Entry 5G32 (X-ray diffraction, 2.20 A resolution); this record covers chains A and F of the 6 polymer chains in the assembly.

[Chain A]
Molecule: RAD14
Source organism: Saccharomyces cerevisiae
Reference sequence: P28519 (RAD14_YEAST); residues 188-306 here = UniProt positions 188-306
Amino-acid sequence (131 residues; numbered 187 to 317; the number before each row is that of its first residue):
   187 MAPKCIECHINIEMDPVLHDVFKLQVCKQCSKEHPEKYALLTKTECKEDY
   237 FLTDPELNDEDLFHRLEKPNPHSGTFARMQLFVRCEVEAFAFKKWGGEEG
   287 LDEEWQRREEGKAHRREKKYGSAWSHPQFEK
Not modelled in the structure: 187, 302-317
Sequence notes: initiating methionine (187); expression tag (307-317)
UniProt features mapped onto this chain:
  - zinc finger: Cys191 to Cys216
  - binding site (Zn(2+)): Cys191, Cys194, Cys213, Cys216
  - mutagenesis: Val207 (V207M: In RAD14-2; loss of recognition of cyclobutane pyrimidine dimers), Cys216 (C216Y: In RAD14-2; loss of recognition of cyclobutane pyrimidine dimers)
Bound ions: Zn2+: Cys191, Cys194, Cys213, Cys216

[Chain F]
Molecule: 14-nt DNA strand
Source organism: Synthetic construct
Sequence (14 nucleotides; row label = number of the first residue in the row):
     1 GTGATGACGTAGAG

[Interface between chain A and chain F]
Residue-residue contacts (20; chain A residue first):
  Thr228(A) - DG1(F)  phosphate contact
  Thr228(A) - DT2(F)  phosphate contact
  Thr228(A) - DG3(F)  hydrogen bond to the phosphate
  Lys229(A) - DG3(F)  hydrogen bond to the phosphate
  Lys229(A) - DA4(F)  salt bridge to the phosphate
  Thr230(A) - DG1(F)  base contact
  Thr230(A) - DT2(F)  sugar contact
  Thr230(A) - DG3(F)  hydrogen bond to the phosphate
  Glu231(A) - DG1(F)  phosphate contact
  Glu234(A) - DG1(F)  hydrogen bond to the base
  Asp240(A) - DT5(F)  base contact
  Asn256(A) - DT2(F)  hydrogen bond to the base
  His258(A) - DT2(F)  salt bridge to the phosphate
  Ala263(A) - DG3(F)  phosphate contact
  Ala263(A) - DA4(F)  sugar contact
  Arg264(A) - DG3(F)  sugar contact
  Met265(A) - DT2(F)  phosphate contact
  Met265(A) - DG3(F)  phosphate contact
  Gln266(A) - DG3(F)  hydrogen bond to the phosphate
  Gln266(A) - DA4(F)  phosphate contact
Also at the interface, not in a pair above, chain A (14 interface residues in all): Pro257, Phe262

[Overview]
14 residues of chain A and 5 residues of chain F are in contact; the contacts include 6 hydrogen bonds and 2
salt bridges. Polar pairs include Glu234(A)-DG1(F), Asn256(A)-DT2(F) and Thr228(A)-DG3(F). Curated annotation
(UniProt) lists 4 Zn2+-binding residues and 2 mutagenesis sites on chain A.
Chain A is RAD14 (Saccharomyces cerevisiae) and chain F is a 14-nt DNA strand (Synthetic construct); the
structure, Structure of Rad14 in complex with acetylaminophenyl-guanine containing DNA, was determined by
X-ray diffraction together with 5G33, 5G34 and 5G35 from the same study.
